6W6G - chains A and N of the 7 polymer chains in the assembly; structure by electron microscopy, 3.10 A resolution.

# Chain A
Molecule: Chaperone protein ClpB
Organism: Mycobacterium tuberculosis
Reference sequence: P9WPD0 (CLPB_MYCTO); residue numbers follow UniProt; this construct covers 1-848
Amino-acid sequence (848 residues; row label = number of the first residue in the row):
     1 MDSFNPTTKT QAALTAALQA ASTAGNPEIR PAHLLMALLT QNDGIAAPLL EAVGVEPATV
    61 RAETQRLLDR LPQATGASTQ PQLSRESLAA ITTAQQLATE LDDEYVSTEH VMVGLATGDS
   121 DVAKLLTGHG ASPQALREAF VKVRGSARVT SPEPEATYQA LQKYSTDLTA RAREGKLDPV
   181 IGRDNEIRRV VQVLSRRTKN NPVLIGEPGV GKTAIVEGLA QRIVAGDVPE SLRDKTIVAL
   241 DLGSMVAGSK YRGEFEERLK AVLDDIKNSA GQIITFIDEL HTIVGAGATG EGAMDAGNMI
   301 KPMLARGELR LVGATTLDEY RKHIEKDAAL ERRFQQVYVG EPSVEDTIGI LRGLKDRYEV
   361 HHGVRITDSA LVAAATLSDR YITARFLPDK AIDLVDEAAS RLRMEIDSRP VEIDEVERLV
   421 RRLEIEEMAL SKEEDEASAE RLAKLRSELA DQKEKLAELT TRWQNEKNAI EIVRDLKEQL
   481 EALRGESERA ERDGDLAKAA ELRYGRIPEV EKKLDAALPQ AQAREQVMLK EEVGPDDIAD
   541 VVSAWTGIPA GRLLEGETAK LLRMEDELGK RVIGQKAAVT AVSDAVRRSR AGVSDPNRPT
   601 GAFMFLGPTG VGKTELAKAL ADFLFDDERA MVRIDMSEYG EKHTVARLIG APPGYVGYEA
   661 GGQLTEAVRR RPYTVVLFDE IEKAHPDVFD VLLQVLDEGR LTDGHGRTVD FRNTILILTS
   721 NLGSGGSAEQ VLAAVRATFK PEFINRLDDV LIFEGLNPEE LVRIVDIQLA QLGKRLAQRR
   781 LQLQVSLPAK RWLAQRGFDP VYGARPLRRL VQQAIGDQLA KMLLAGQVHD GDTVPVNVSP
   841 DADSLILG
Not modelled in the structure: 1-158, 289-295, 470-529, 846-848
Swiss-Prot annotation at these positions:
  - binding site (ATP): Gly206 to Thr213, Gly607 to Thr614
Residues lining bound ligands:
  - ATP-gamma-S (AGS; phosphothiophosphoric acid-adenylate ester), molecule 1: Asp178, Pro179, Val180, Ile181, Arg183, Pro208, Gly209, Val210, Gly211, Lys212, Thr213, Ala214, Ile350, Leu354, Pro388, Asp389, Ile392
  - ATP-gamma-S (AGS), molecule 2: Arg571, Val572, Ile573, Pro608, Thr609, Gly610, Val611, Gly612, Lys613, Thr614, Glu615, Glu680, Asn721, Ile764, Gln768, Ala804, Arg805, Arg808
From the paper describing this entry:
  - mutagenesis - L18R, S22R, L88R, T92R: unchanged catalytic activity (ATP hydrolysis)
  - mutagenesis - R365A, D368R, E434K, E436R: unchanged catalytic activity (ClpB ATPase activity)
  - mutagenesis - R422A: abolished catalytic activity on refold a protein substrate
  - mutagenesis - L18R, L88R, R365A, D368R, E436R, L496A, Y504A: abolished catalytic activity
  - mutagenesis - E434K: decreased catalytic activity on aggregated luciferase reactivation
  - mutagenesis - Q11R, T15R: abolished expression
  - mutagenesis - S22R, T92R: decreased catalytic activity on aggregate luciferase reactivation
  - mutagenesis - R503A: unchanged catalytic activity

# Chain N
Molecule: Substrate
Organism: Mycobacterium tuberculosis
Amino-acid sequence (33 residues; numbered 1 to 33; the number before each row is that of its first residue; X marks 33 residues of unknown identity (built as UNK)):
     1 XXXXXXXXXX XXXXXXXXXX XXXXXXXXXX XXX
Not modelled in the structure: 27-33

# Chain A / chain N interface
Chain A residues in contact with chain N, 7 residues: Lys250, Tyr251, Arg252, His643, Gly654, Tyr655, Val656

# Summary
No residue of chain A is in contact with chain N. Chain A binds ATP-gamma-S. Curated annotation (UniProt)
lists 16 ATP-binding residues on chain A. The paper reports that L18R, L88R and R365A of chain A, among
others, abolish catalytic activity; Q11R and T15R of chain A abolish expression; 14 substitutions were tested
in all.
Here chain A is Chaperone protein ClpB and chain N is Substrate, both from Mycobacterium tuberculosis. Entry
6W6G (The Mycobacterium tuberculosis ClpB disaggregase hexamer structure in conformation I in the presence of
DnaK chaperone ...) was determined by electron microscopy together with 6W6H, 6W6I and 6W6J from the same
study.
